8BBE - chains C and D of the 4 polymer chains in the assembly; structure by electron microscopy, 3.50 A resolution.

# Chain C
Molecule: Intraflagellar transport protein 122 homolog
Source organism: Homo sapiens
UniProt: Q9HBG6 (IF122_HUMAN), isoform Q9HBG6-1; residues 1-1241 here = UniProt positions 1-1241
Amino-acid sequence (1241 residues; numbered 1 to 1241; the number before each row is that of its first residue; X marks 6 residues of unknown identity (built as UNK)):
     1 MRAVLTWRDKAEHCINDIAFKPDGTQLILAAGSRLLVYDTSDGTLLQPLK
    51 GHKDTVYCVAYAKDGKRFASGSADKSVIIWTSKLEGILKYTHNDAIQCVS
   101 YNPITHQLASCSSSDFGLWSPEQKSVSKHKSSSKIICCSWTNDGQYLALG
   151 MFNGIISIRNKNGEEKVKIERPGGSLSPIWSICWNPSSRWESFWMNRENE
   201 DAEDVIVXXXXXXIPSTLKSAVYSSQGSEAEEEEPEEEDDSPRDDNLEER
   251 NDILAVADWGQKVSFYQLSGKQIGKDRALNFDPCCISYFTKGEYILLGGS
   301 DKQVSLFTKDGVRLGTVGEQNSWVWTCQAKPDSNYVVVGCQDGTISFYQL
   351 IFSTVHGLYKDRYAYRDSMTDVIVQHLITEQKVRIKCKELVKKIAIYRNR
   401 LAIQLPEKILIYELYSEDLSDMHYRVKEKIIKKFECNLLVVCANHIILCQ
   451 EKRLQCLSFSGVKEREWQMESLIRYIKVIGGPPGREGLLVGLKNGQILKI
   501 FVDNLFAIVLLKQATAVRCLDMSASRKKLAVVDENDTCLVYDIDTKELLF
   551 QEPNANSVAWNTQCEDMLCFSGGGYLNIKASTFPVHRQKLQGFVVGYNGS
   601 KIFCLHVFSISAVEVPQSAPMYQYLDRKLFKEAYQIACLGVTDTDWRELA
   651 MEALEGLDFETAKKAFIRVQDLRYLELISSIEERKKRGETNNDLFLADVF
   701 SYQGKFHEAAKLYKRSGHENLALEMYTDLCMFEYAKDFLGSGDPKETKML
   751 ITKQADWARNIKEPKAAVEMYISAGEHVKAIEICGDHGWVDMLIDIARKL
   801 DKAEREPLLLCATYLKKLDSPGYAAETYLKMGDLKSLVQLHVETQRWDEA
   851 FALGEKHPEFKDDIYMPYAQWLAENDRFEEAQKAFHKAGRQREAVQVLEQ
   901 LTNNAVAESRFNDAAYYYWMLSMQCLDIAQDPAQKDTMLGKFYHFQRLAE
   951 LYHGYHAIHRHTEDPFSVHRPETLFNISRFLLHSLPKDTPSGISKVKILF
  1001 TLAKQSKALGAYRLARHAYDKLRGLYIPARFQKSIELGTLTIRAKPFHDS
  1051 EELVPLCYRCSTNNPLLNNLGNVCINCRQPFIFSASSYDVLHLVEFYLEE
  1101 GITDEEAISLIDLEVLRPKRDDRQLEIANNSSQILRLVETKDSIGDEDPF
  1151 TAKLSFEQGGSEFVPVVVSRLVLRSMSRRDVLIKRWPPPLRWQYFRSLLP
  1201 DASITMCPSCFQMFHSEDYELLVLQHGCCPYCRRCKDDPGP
Disordered / not traced: 200-207, 214-243, 741-1241
Construct notes: conflict UNK_208 (Asn in Q9HBG6), UNK_209 (Arg in Q9HBG6), UNK_210 (Tyr in Q9HBG6), UNK_211 (Ile in Q9HBG6), UNK_212 (Gln in Q9HBG6), UNK_213 (Glu in Q9HBG6)
UniProt features mapped onto this chain:
  - natural variant: Trp7 (W7C: In CED1), Ser322 (S322F: In CED1), Val391 (V391L: In CED1; uncertain significance), Gly495 (G495R: In CED1), Val502 (V502G: In CED1), Phe570 (F570C: In CED1; uncertain significance), Gly572 (G572V: In CED1), Leu712 (L712P: In CED1; uncertain significance)

# Chain D
Molecule: SNAP-tag, Tetratricopeptide repeat protein 21B
Source organism: Homo sapiens
UniProt: Q7Z4L5 (TT21B_HUMAN), isoform Q7Z4L5-1; residue numbers follow UniProt; this construct covers 1-1316
Amino-acid sequence (1500 residues; numbered -183 to 1316; the number before each row is that of its first residue; numbers below 1 keep their minus sign (Gly-183 is residue -183)):
  -183 GDKDCEMKRTTLDSPLGKLELSGCEQGLHRIIFLGKGTSAADAVEVPAPA
  -133 AVLGGPEPLMQATAWLNAYFHQPEAIEEFPVPALHHPVFQQESFTRQVLW
   -83 KLLKVVKFGEVISYSHLAALAGNPAATAAVKTALSGNPVPILIPCHRVVQ
   -33 GDLDVGGYEGGLAVKEWLLAHEGHRLGKPGLGGSMDSQELKTLINYYCQE
    17 RYFHHVLLVASEGIKRYGSDPVFRFYHAYGTLMEGKTQEALREFEAIKNK
    67 QDVSLCSLLALIYAHKMSPNPDREAILESDARVKEQRKGAGEKALYHAGL
   117 FLWHIGRHDKAREYIDRMIKISDGSKQGHVLKAWLDITRGKEPYTKKALK
   167 YFEEGLQDGNDTFALLGKAQCLEMRQNYSGALETVNQIIVNFPSFLPAFV
   217 KKMKLQLALQDWDQTVETAQRLLLQDSQNVEALRMQALYYVCREGDIEKA
   267 STKLENLGNTLDAMEPQNAQLFYNITLAFSRTCGRSQLILQKIQTLLERA
   317 FSLNPQQSEFATELGYQMILQGRVKEALKWYKTAMTLDETSVSALVGFIQ
   367 CQLIEGQLQDADQQLEFLNEIQQSIGKSAELIYLHAVLAMKKNKRQEEVI
   417 NLLNDVLDTHFSQLEGLPLGIQYFEKLNPDFLLEIVMEYLSFCPMQPASP
   467 GQPLCPLLRRCISVLETVVRTVPGLLQTVFLIAKVKYLSGDIEAAFNNLQ
   517 HCLEHNPSYADAHLLLAQVYLSQEKVKLCSQSLELCLSYDFKVRDYPLYH
   567 LIKAQSQKKMGEIADAIKTLHMAMSLPGMKRIGASTKSKDRKTEVDTSHR
   617 LSIFLELIDVHRLNGEQHEATKVLQDAIHEFSGTSEEVRVTIANADLALA
   667 QGDIERALSILQNVTAEQPYFIEAREKMADIYLKHRKDKMLYITCFREIA
   717 ERMANPRSFLLLGDAYMNILEPEEAIVAYEQALNQNPKDGTLASKMGKAL
   767 IKTHNYSMAITYYEAALKTGQKNYLCYDLAELLLKLKWYDKAEKVLQHAL
   817 AHEPVNELSALMEDGRCQVLLAKVYSKMEKLGDAITALQQARELQARVLK
   867 RVQMEQPDAVPAQKHLAAEICAEIAKHSVAQRDYEKAIKFYREALVHCET
   917 DNKIMLELARLYLAQDDPDSCLRQCALLLQSDQDNEAATMMMADLMFRKQ
   967 DYEQAVFHLQQLLERKPDNYMTLSRLIDLLRRCGKLEDVPRFFSMAEKRN
  1017 SRAKLEPGFQYCKGLYLWYTGEPNDALRHFNKARKDRDWGQNALYNMIEI
  1067 CLNPDNETVGGEVFENLDGDLGNSTEKQESVQLAVRTAEKLLKELKPQTV
  1117 QGHVQLRIMENYCLMATKQKSNVEQALNTFTEIAASEKEHIPALLGMATA
  1167 YMILKQTPRARNQLKRIAKMNWNAIDAEEFEKSWLLLADIYIQSAKYDMA
  1217 EDLLKRCLRHNRSCCKAYEYMGYIMEKEQAYTDAALNYEMAWKYSNRTNP
  1267 AVGYKLAFNYLKAKRYVDSIDICHQVLEAHPTYPKIRKDILDKARASLRP
Disordered / not traced: -183 to 668
UniProt features mapped onto this chain:
  - natural variant: Phe60 (F60Y: Found in a patient with Meckel-Gruber like syndrome also carrying variant C-671 in BBS7; uncertain significance), Trp150 (W150R: In NPHP12), Lys157 (K157E: Found in a patient with Bardet-Biedl syndrome), Pro209 (P209L: In NPHP12), Gln222 (Q222L: Found in a patient with Meckel-Gruber like syndrome also carrying variant V-280 on the same allele and variant G-1183 in RPGRIP1L; uncertain significance), Thr231 (T231S: In SRTD4 and NPHP12), Tyr255 (Y255C: Found in a patient with Bardet-Biedl syndrome), Met280 (M280V: Found in a patient with Meckel-Gruber like syndrome also carrying L-222 on the same allele and variant G-1183 in RPGRIP1L; uncertain significance), Ala327 (A327S: Found in a patient with Meckel-Gruber syndrome also carrying a mutation in CC2D2A; uncertain significance), Tyr347 (Y347C: Found in a patient with Meckel-Gruber syndrome also carrying N-1041 on the same allele; uncertain significance), Arg411 (R411G: Found in a patient with Bardet-Biedl syndrome), His566 (H566R: In NPHP12; uncertain significance), 15 further natural variant entries in UniProt

# Chain C / chain D interface
Residue-residue contacts (20; chain C residue first):
  Tyr57(C) - Pro1316(D)
  Gln97(C) - Arg1315(D)  hydrogen bond
  Cys98(C) - Arg1315(D)  hydrogen bond
  Lys134(C) - Ala1312(D)
  Lys134(C) - Arg1315(D)  hydrogen bond (side chain-backbone)
  Lys134(C) - Pro1316(D)  hydrogen bond (side chain-backbone)
  Ile136(C) - Arg1315(D)  hydrogen bond (backbone-side chain)
  Phe152(C) - Arg1311(D)
  Phe152(C) - Ala1312(D)
  Leu176(C) - Arg1311(D)  hydrogen bond (backbone-side chain)
  Trp180(C) - Arg1315(D)
  Trp259(C) - Arg1311(D)  hydrogen bond (backbone-side chain)
  Trp259(C) - Leu1314(D)  hydrophobic
  Gln261(C) - His1290(D)
  Asp282(C) - His1290(D)  salt bridge
  Lys302(C) - Asp1287(D)  salt bridge
  Trp323(C) - Val1283(D)
  Trp323(C) - Asp1287(D)  hydrogen bond
  Trp325(C) - Val1283(D)  hydrophobic
  Gln341(C) - Val1283(D)
Other interface residues (no listed pair), chain C (17 interface residues in all): Ala95, Pro178
Other interface residues (no listed pair), chain D (9 interface residues in all): Ile1286
From the paper, about this interface:
  - interface residues, chain D: Arg1311(D), Arg1315(D)

# In short
17 residues of chain C and 9 residues of chain D are in contact; the contacts include 8 hydrogen bonds and 2
salt bridges. Polar contacts include Asp282(C)-His1290(D), Lys302(C)-Asp1287(D) and Gln97(C)-Arg1315(D). The
paper reports interface residues Arg1311(D) and Arg1315(D).
Here chain C is Intraflagellar transport protein 122 homolog and chain D is SNAP-tag, Tetratricopeptide repeat
protein 21B, both from Homo sapiens. Entry 8BBE (Structure of the IFT-A complex; IFT-A2 module) was determined
by electron microscopy.
